Entry 2R6D (X-ray diffraction, 3.70 A resolution); this record covers chains A and F of the 6 polymer chains in the assembly.

[Chain A (and F)]
Molecule: Replicative helicase
From: Bacillus stearothermophilus
Notes: chain F of this document is another copy of the same molecule, construct and numbering; everything in this record applies to it too
UniProtKB: Q9X4C9 (Q9X4C9_BACST); residues 1-454 here = UniProt positions 1-454
Sequence (454 residues; row label = number of the first residue in the row):
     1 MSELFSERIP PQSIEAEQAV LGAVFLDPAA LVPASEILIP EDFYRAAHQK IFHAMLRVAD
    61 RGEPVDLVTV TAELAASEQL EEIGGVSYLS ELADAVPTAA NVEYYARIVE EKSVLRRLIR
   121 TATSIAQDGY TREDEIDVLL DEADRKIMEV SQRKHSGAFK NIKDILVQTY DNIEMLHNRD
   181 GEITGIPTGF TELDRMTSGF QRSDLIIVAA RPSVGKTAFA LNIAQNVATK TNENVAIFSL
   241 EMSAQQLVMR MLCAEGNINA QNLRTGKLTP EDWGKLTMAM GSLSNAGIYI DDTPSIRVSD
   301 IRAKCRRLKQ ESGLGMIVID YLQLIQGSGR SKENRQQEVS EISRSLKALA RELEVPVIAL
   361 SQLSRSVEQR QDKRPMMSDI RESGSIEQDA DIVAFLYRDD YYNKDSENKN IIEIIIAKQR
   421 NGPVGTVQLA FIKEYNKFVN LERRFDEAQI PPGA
Disordered / not traced: 1-9, 154-157, 331-337, 369-373, 398-408, 442-454 (chain F: 1-9, 150-159, 175-181, 331-337, 369-373, 398-408, 442-454)
Swiss-Prot annotation at these positions:
  - region: K163 to L176 (Linker helix)
  - active site: E241 (Nucleophile)
  - binding site (ATP): S213, G215, K216, T217, A218, R250, Q362, K418, Q419, R420
  - binding site (ssDNA): R381, E382, G384
  - site: Q362 (Gamma-phosphate sensor)

[How chain A and chain F interact]
Residue-residue contacts - 74 pairs, chain A then chain F:
  P10(A) - Y130(F)
  P11(A) - E133(F)
  E111(A) - I136(F)
  K112(A) - E133(F)  salt bridge
  V114(A) - L140(F)  hydrophobic
  L115(A) - G129(F)
  L115(A) - R132(F)
  L115(A) - E133(F)
  L115(A) - I136(F)  hydrophobic
  L115(A) - L139(F)  hydrophobic
  L118(A) - L139(F)  hydrophobic
  L118(A) - L140(F)  hydrophobic
  I119(A) - G129(F)
  I119(A) - Y130(F)
  A122(A) - A122(F)
  A122(A) - I125(F)  hydrophobic
  T123(A) - A126(F)
  A126(A) - A122(F)
  G129(A) - P11(F)
  G129(A) - I119(F)
  Y130(A) - P10(F)
  Y130(A) - I119(F)  hydrophobic
  E133(A) - P11(F)
  E133(A) - K112(F)  salt bridge
  E133(A) - L115(F)
  I136(A) - E111(F)
  I136(A) - L115(F)  hydrophobic
  L140(A) - V114(F)  hydrophobic
  D144(A) - I147(F)
  D144(A) - M148(F)
  I147(A) - D144(F)
  M148(A) - D144(F)
  V150(A) - L140(F)  hydrophobic
  Q152(A) - R306(F)
  A158(A) - K304(F)
  F159(A) - A236(F)  hydrophobic
  F159(A) - Y289(F)
  F159(A) - I290(F)
  F159(A) - D291(F)
  K160(A) - Y289(F)
  K160(A) - I290(F)  hydrogen bond (backbone-backbone)
  K160(A) - D292(F)
  N161(A) - Y289(F)
  I162(A) - I288(F)  hydrophobic
  I165(A) - A244(F)
  I165(A) - Q245(F)
  I165(A) - V248(F)  hydrophobic
  I165(A) - I290(F)  hydrophobic
  L166(A) - V248(F)  hydrophobic
  L166(A) - L252(F)  hydrophobic
  L166(A) - M280(F)
  Q168(A) - Q245(F)  hydrogen bond
  T169(A) - Q245(F)
  T169(A) - M249(F)
  T169(A) - L252(F)
  Y170(A) - W273(F)
  N172(A) - Q245(F)
  I173(A) - M249(F)  hydrophobic
  I173(A) - L263(F)  hydrophobic
  I173(A) - L268(F)  hydrophobic
  I173(A) - W273(F)
  I173(A) - L276(F)  hydrophobic
  L176(A) - L263(F)
  L176(A) - G266(F)
  H177(A) - G266(F)  hydrogen bond (side chain-backbone)
  H177(A) - K267(F)  hydrogen bond (side chain-backbone)
  H177(A) - L268(F)
  R374(A) - R264(F)
  M376(A) - Q246(F)
  S378(A) - E241(F)  hydrogen bond
  E382(A) - L324(F)
  G425(A) - R264(F)
  T426(A) - R264(F)  hydrogen bond (backbone-backbone)
  T426(A) - T265(F)
Also at the interface, not in a pair above, chain A (49 interface residues in all): Q12, I125, L139, A143, S151, E174, E413, Q428
Also at the interface, not in a pair above, chain F (55 interface residues in all): L118, T123, I237, F238, M242, Q261, L283, S284, L308, Y321

[In short]
Chain A and chain F form an interface of 49 and 55 residues respectively, with 6 hydrogen bonds and 2 salt
bridges. Among the polar pairs are K112(A)-E133(F), Q168(A)-Q245(F) and H177(A)-G266(F).
Both chains are Replicative helicase (Bacillus stearothermophilus). Entry 2R6D (Crystal Form B1) was
determined by X-ray diffraction (same publication as 2R6C, 2R6A and 2R6E).
